Entry 2V1A (X-ray diffraction, 1.65 A resolution); this record covers chain A.

== Chain A ==
Name: NPH1-1
Source organism: Avena sativa
Notes: fragment: light, oxygen, voltage domain, residues 404-546
UniProt: O49003 (O49003_AVESA); residues 404-546 here = UniProt positions 404-546
Sequence (144 residues; numbered 403 to 546; the number before each row is that of its first residue):
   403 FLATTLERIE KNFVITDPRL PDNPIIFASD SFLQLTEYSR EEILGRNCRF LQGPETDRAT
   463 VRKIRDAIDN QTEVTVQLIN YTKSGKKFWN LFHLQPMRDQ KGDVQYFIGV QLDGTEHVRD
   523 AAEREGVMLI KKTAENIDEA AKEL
Residues lining bound ligands: FMN (flavin mononucleotide): V416, T418, N425, N449, C450, R451, L453, Q454, V463, I466, R467, I470, L480, N482, N492, F494, L496, F509, I510, G511, Q513

== Overview ==
Ligands of chain A: flavin mononucleotide.
Chain A is NPH1-1 (Avena sativa); the structure, N- and C-terminal helices of oat LOV2 (404-546) are involved
in light-induced signal transduction (room temperature ..., was determined by X-ray diffraction (same
publication as 2V0U, 2V0W and 2V1B).
